6GKV - chains A and B; structure by X-ray diffraction, 2.35 A resolution.

[Chain A (and B)]
Molecule: Coclaurine N-methyltransferase
Source organism: Coptis japonica
Notes: EC 2.1.1.115; chain B of this document is another copy of the same molecule, construct and numbering; everything in this record applies to it too
Reference sequence: Q948P7 (Q948P7_COPJA); residue numbers follow UniProt; this construct covers 7-357
Chain sequence (351 residues; row label = number of the first residue in the row):
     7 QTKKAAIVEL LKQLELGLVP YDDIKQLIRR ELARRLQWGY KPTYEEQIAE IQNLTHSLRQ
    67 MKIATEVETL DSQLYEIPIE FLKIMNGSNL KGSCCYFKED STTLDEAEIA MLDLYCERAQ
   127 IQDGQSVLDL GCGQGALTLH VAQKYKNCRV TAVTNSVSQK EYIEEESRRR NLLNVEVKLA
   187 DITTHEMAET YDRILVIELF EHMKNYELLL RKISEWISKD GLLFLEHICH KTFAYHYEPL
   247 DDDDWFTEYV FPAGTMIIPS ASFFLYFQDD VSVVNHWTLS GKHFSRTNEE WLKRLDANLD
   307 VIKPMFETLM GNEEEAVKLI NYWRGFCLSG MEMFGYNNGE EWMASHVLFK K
Ligand contacts:
  - F2W (6,7-dimethoxy-2-methyl-1,2,3,4-tetrahydroisoquinolin-2-ium): Tyr-81, Gly-98, Glu-204, Glu-207, His-208, Ile-234, Phe-257, Met-262, Ile-264, Phe-290, Asn-294, Phe-332, Gly-336, Met-339, Phe-340
  - S-adenosylhomocysteine (SAH): Val-73, Leu-76, Tyr-81, Leu-96, Lys-97, Gly-98, Ser-99, Gly-137, Cys-138, Gly-139, Thr-160, Asn-161, Ser-162, Gln-165, Ala-186, Asp-187, Ile-188, Thr-189, Ile-203, Glu-204, Leu-205, His-208, Met-209
From the paper describing this entry:
  - binding site for F2W: Glu-204, Glu-207, His-208, Ile-234, Phe-332
  - catalytic residues: His-208
  - mutagenesis - E204A, H208A (1 and 4 %), W329A, F332A: decreased catalytic activity
  - mutagenesis - E207A, R330A, G331A: unchanged catalytic activity
  - contacts within the chain: His-208/Thr-261 (backbone contact)
  - conformationally variable residues (order/disorder transition): Leu-64 to Glu-82

[Chain A / chain B interface]
Contacting residue pairs - 39 pairs, chain A then chain B:
  Thr-49(A) / Glu-346(B)
  Tyr-50(A) / Lys-237(B)  hydrogen bond (side chain-backbone)
  Tyr-50(A) / Ala-267(B)  hydrophobic
  Tyr-50(A) / Thr-284(B)
  Tyr-50(A) / Glu-346(B)  hydrogen bond (backbone-side chain)
  Tyr-50(A) / Met-349(B)  hydrophobic
  Glu-51(A) / Thr-284(B)
  Ile-54(A) / His-282(B)
  Ile-54(A) / Thr-284(B)
  Gln-58(A) / Asn-281(B)
  Gln-58(A) / His-282(B)  hydrogen bond (side chain-backbone)
  His-62(A) / Val-280(B)  hydrogen bond (side chain-backbone)
  His-62(A) / Asn-281(B)
  Lys-237(A) / Tyr-50(B)  hydrogen bond (backbone-side chain)
  Leu-271(A) / Tyr-272(B)
  Leu-271(A) / Gln-274(B)  hydrogen bond (backbone-side chain)
  Leu-271(A) / Val-279(B)
  Tyr-272(A) / Leu-271(B)
  Tyr-272(A) / His-282(B)  hydrogen bond
  Gln-274(A) / Leu-271(B)  hydrogen bond (side chain-backbone)
  Gln-274(A) / Gln-274(B)
  Gln-274(A) / Ser-278(B)  hydrogen bond (backbone-side chain)
  Asp-275(A) / Ser-278(B)  hydrogen bond
  Asp-275(A) / Lys-356(B)  salt bridge
  Ser-278(A) / Gln-274(B)  hydrogen bond (side chain-backbone)
  Ser-278(A) / Asp-275(B)  hydrogen bond
  Val-280(A) / His-62(B)  hydrogen bond (backbone-side chain)
  Asn-281(A) / Gln-58(B)  hydrogen bond
  Asn-281(A) / His-62(B)
  His-282(A) / Ile-54(B)
  His-282(A) / Gln-58(B)
  His-282(A) / Tyr-272(B)  hydrogen bond
  Thr-284(A) / Tyr-50(B)  hydrogen bond (side chain-backbone)
  Thr-284(A) / Glu-51(B)  hydrogen bond (side chain-backbone)
  Thr-284(A) / Ile-54(B)
  Glu-346(A) / Thr-49(B)  hydrogen bond
  Glu-346(A) / Tyr-50(B)  hydrogen bond (side chain-backbone)
  Met-349(A) / Tyr-50(B)  hydrophobic
  Lys-356(A) / Asp-275(B)  salt bridge
Interface residues without a listed pair, chain A (26 interface residues in all): Pro-48, Arg-65, Ala-267, Val-279, Trp-283, Leu-285, Ser-286
Interface residues without a listed pair, chain B (23 interface residues in all): Pro-48, Trp-283

[Overview]
The interface between chain A and chain B involves 26 residues on one side and 23 on the other; the contacts
include 19 hydrogen bonds and 2 salt bridges. Among the polar pairs are Asp-275(A)/Lys-356(B),
Tyr-50(A)/Lys-237(B) and Tyr-50(A)/Glu-346(B). From the paper: the catalytic residue His-208(A); E204A, H208A
and W329A of chain A, among others, reduce catalytic activity; 7 substitutions were tested in all.
Both chains are Coclaurine N-methyltransferase (Coptis japonica). Entry 6GKV (Crystal structure of Coclaurine
N-Methyltransferase (CNMT) bound to N-methylheliamine and SAH) was determined by X-ray diffraction together
with 6GKZ and 6GKY from the same study.
